PDB entry 4DR2 | X-ray diffraction, 3.25 A resolution | chains A and H of the 21 polymer chains in the assembly

# Chain A
Molecule: 16S rRNA
Source organism: Thermus thermophilus
Sequence (1522 nucleotides; numbered 0 to 1544 plus 19 insertion-coded residues; 42 numbers in that range are skipped by the numbering (no residue carries them; nothing is unmodelled there); the number before each row is that of its first residue; a row labelled like 190A-190L holds insertion residues (190A, then the next letters in order); numbering starts at 0):
     0 UUUGUUGGAG AGUUUGAUCC UGGCUCAGGG UGAACGCUGG CGGCGUGCCU AAGACAUGCA
    60 AGUCGUGCGG G
    73 CCGCGGGGUU UU
    88 ACUCCG
    95 UGGUC
   101 AGCGGCGGAC GGGUGAGUAA CGCGUGGGU
  129A G
   130 ACCUACCCGG AAGAGGGGGA CAACCCGGGG AAACUCGGGC UAAUCCCCCA UGUGGACCCG
   190 C
190A-190L CCCUUGGGGUGU
   191 GUCCAAAGGG CUUU
   216 GCCCGCUUCC GGAUGGGCCC GCGUCCCAUC AGCUAGUUGG UGGGGUAAUG GCCCACCAAG
   276 GCGACGACGG GUAGCCGGUC UGAGAGGAUG GCCGGCCACA GGGGCACUGA GACACGGGCC
   336 CCACUCCUAC GGGAGGCAGC AGUUAGGAAU CUUCCGCAAU GGGCGCAAGC CUGACGGAGC
   396 GACGCCGCUU GGAGGAAGAA GCCCUUCGGG GUGUAAACUC CUGAA
   442 CCCGGGACGA AACCCCCGAC GA
   474 GGGGACUGAC GGUACCGGG
   494 GUAAUAGCGC CGGCCAACUC CGUGCCAGCA GCCGCGGUAA UACGGAGGGC GCGAGCGUUA
   554 CCCGGAUUCA CUGGGCGUAA AGGGCGUGUA GGCGGCCUGG GGCGUCCCAU GUGAAAGACC
   614 ACGGCUCAAC CGUGGGGGAG CGUGGGAUAC GCUCAGGCUA GACGGUGGGA GAGGGUGGUG
   674 GAAUUCCCGG AGUAGCGGUG AAAUGCGCAG AUACCGGGAG GAACGCCGAU GGCGAAGGCA
   734 GCCACCUGGU CCACCCGUGA CGCUGAGGCG CGAAAGCGUG GGGAGCAAAC CGGAUUAGAU
   794 ACCCGGGUAG UCCACGCCCU AAACGAUGCG CGCUAGGUCU CUGGGUCU
   848 CCUGGGGGCC GAAGCUAACG CGUUAAGCGC GCCGCCUGGG GAGUACGGCC GCAAGGCUGA
   908 AACUCAAAGG AAUUGACGGG GGCCCGCACA AGCGGUGGAG CAUGUGGUUU AAUUCGAAGX
   968 AACGCGAAGA ACCUUACCAG GCCUUGACAU GCUAGG
 1003A G
  1004 AACCCGGGUG AAAGCCUGGG GUGCCCC
1030A-1030D GCGA
  1031 GGGGAGCCCU AGCACAGGUG CUGCAUGGCC GUCGUCAGCU CGUGCCGUGA GGUGUUGGGU
  1091 UAAGUCCCGC AACGAGCGCA ACCCCCGCCG UUAGUUGCCA GCGGUUCGGC CGGGCACUCU
  1151 AACGGGACUG CCCGCGAAA
  1171 GCGGGAGGAA GGAGGGGACG ACGUCUGGUC AGCAUGGCCC UUACGGCCUG GGCGACACAC
  1231 GUGCUACAAU GCCCACUACA AAGCGAUGCC ACCCGGCAAC GGGGAGCUAA UCGCAAAAAG
  1291 GUGGGCCCAG UUCGGAUUGG GGUCUGCAAC CCGACCCCAU GAAGCCGGAA UCGCUAGUAA
  1351 UCGCGGAUCA G
 1361A C
  1362 CAUGCCGCGG UGAAUACGUU CCCGGGCCUU GUACACACXG CCXGUXACGC CAUGGGAGCG
  1422 GGCUCUACCC GAAGUCGCCG GG
  1446 AGCCUACGGG
  1459 CAGGCGCCGA GGGUAGGGCC CGUGACUGGG GCGAAGUCGU AACAAGGUAG CUGUACCGGA
  1519 AGGUGCGGCU GGAUCCACUC CUUUCU
Not modelled in the structure: 0-4, 1534-1538
Construct notes: conflict C1534 (A2157 in M26923.1), A1535 (C2158 in M26923.1)
Modified / non-standard residues: PSU (pseudouridine-5'-monophosphate) at position 516, 7MG (7N-methyl-8-hydroguanosine-5'-monophosphate) at position 527, M2G (N2-dimethylguanosine-5'-monophosphate) at position 966, 5MC (5-methylcytidine-5'-monophosphate) at position 967, 2MG (2N-methylguanosine-5'-monophosphate) at position 1207, 5MC (5-methylcytidine-5'-monophosphate) at position 1400, 4OC (4n,o2'-methylcytidine-5'-monophosphate) at position 1402, 5MC (5-methylcytidine-5'-monophosphate) at position 1404, 5MC (5-methylcytidine-5'-monophosphate) at position 1407, UR3 (3-methyluridine-5'-monophoshate) at position 1498, MA6 (6N-dimethyladenosine-5'-monophoshate) at position 1518, MA6 (6N-dimethyladenosine-5'-monophoshate) at position 1519, PSU (pseudouridine-5'-monophosphate) at position 1540, PSU (pseudouridine-5'-monophosphate) at position 1541
Bound ions: Mg2+ site 1 near U5 (its only coordinating residue here); Mg2+ site 2 near U12 (its only coordinating residue here); Mg2+ site 3: U12, C526, 7MG_527; Mg2+ site 4 near G21 (its only coordinating residue here); Mg2+ site 5: C48, U49; Mg2+ site 6 near A53 (its only coordinating residue here); Mg2+ site 7: A59, C386; Mg2+ site 8: G61, U62; Mg2+ site 9: G107, G324; Mg2+ site 10: A109, G331; Mg2+ site 11: G117, G289; Mg2+ site 12: C121, G124, U125, G236; 84 more Mg2+ sites not listed
Residues lining bound ligands:
  - paromomycin (PAR), molecule 1: U30, G31, C48, U49, U304, G305, G306, C554, C555
  - paromomycin (PAR), molecule 2: G31, C47, C48, A50, A51, G52, A53, G113, U114, G115, A353, C355, A356, U358, U359, A360, G361, U365, C366
  - paromomycin (PAR), molecule 3: G64, U65, G68, G69, G70, C73, U95, G96, G97, U98, C99, A101
  - paromomycin (PAR), molecule 4: A119, A120, C121, G122, C123, G236, C237, G238, U239, C240, C241, C280, G281, A282
  - paromomycin (PAR), molecule 5: G127, G128, U129, C132, U133, A228, U229, G230, G231
  - paromomycin (PAR), molecule 6: G292, G293, U294, C295, U296, G297, G301, G302, A303, G610, A611, A632
  - paromomycin (PAR), molecule 7: A412, G413, A414, A415, C417, C418, C419, G424, G425, G426, U427, G428
  - paromomycin (PAR), molecule 8: G567, G568, C569, G570, G575, G821, G874, C875, C877, C879, C880
  - paromomycin (PAR), molecule 9: U598, C599, C601, A602, U603, G604, A632, G633, C634, G635, U636, G637
  - paromomycin (PAR), molecule 10: U605, G606, A607, A608, G628, G629, G630, G631
  - paromomycin (PAR), molecule 11: G610, A611, C612, C613, A614, G616, A622, C623, C624, G625, U626, G627
  - paromomycin (PAR), molecule 12: G661, G662, A663, G664, G666, G667, C739, U740, G741, G742, U743
  - paromomycin (PAR), molecule 13: U669, G670, G671, U672, G673, G714, A715, A716, C717, C805, C806, A807
  - paromomycin (PAR), molecule 14: A716, C717, G718, C732, A733, A766, A767, U804, C805, C806, G1525, G1526
  - paromomycin (PAR), molecule 15: C770, G771, U772, G773, G774, G775, G776, A802, G803
  - paromomycin (PAR), molecule 16: C1060, G1061, U1062, U1065, C1066, C1189, G1190
  - paromomycin (PAR), molecule 17: G1405, U1406, 5MC_1407, A1408, C1409, G1489, C1490, G1491, A1492, A1493, G1494, U1495, C1496

# Chain H
Name: 30S ribosomal protein S8
Source organism: Thermus thermophilus
Reference sequence: Q5SHQ2 (RS8_THET8); residues 1-138 here = UniProt positions 1-138
Sequence (138 residues; row label = number of the first residue in the row):
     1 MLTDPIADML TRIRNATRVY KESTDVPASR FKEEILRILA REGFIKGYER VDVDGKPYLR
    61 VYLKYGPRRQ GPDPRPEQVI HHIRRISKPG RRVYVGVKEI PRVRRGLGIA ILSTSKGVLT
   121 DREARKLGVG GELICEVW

# Interface between chain A and chain H
Contacting residue pairs - 71 pairs, chain A then chain H:
  C564(A) / Arg-91(H)  hydrogen bond to the sugar
  C586(A) / Pro-89(H)  phosphate contact
  C586(A) / Gly-90(H)  sugar contact
  G587(A) / Leu-2(H)  phosphate contact
  G587(A) / Thr-3(H)  sugar contact
  G587(A) / Pro-89(H)  phosphate contact
  G587(A) / Arg-92(H)  salt bridge to the phosphate
  G588(A) / Met-1(H)  sugar contact
  G588(A) / Leu-2(H)  sugar contact
  G588(A) / Pro-5(H)  sugar contact
  C589(A) / Pro-5(H)  phosphate contact
  C589(A) / Ala-28(H)  phosphate contact
  C589(A) / Ser-29(H)  phosphate contact
  C590(A) / Ser-29(H)  phosphate contact
  C590(A) / Arg-30(H)  hydrogen bond to the phosphate
  U591(A) / Arg-30(H)  salt bridge to the phosphate
  G597(A) / Tyr-94(H)  hydrogen bond to the base
  U598(A) / Tyr-94(H)  sugar contact
  C599(A) / Val-95(H)  sugar contact
  C599(A) / Gly-96(H)  phosphate contact
  C599(A) / Val-129(H)  sugar contact
  C599(A) / Gly-130(H)  hydrogen bond to the sugar
  C599(A) / Gly-131(H)  sugar contact
  C600(A) / Gly-96(H)  phosphate contact
  C600(A) / Val-97(H)  hydrogen bond to the phosphate
  C600(A) / Gly-128(H)  sugar contact
  A640(A) / Ser-115(H)  hydrogen bond to the sugar
  U641(A) / Ser-115(H)  sugar contact
  A642(A) / Ser-113(H)  hydrogen bond to the base
  A642(A) / Thr-114(H)  base contact
  A642(A) / Ser-115(H)  base contact
  A642(A) / Gly-117(H)  sugar contact
  A642(A) / Val-118(H)  sugar contact
  C643(A) / Phe-31(H)  sugar contact
  C643(A) / Ser-113(H)  hydrogen bond to the sugar
  C643(A) / Glu-132(H)  hydrogen bond to the sugar
  G644(A) / Arg-92(H)  sugar contact
  U652(A) / Lys-56(H)  hydrogen bond to the phosphate
  A653(A) / Lys-56(H)  salt bridge to the phosphate
  A753(A) / Met-1(H)  base contact
  G755(A) / Met-1(H)  sugar contact
  C824(A) / Met-1(H)  sugar contact
  C824(A) / Leu-2(H)  sugar contact
  G825(A) / Leu-2(H)  sugar contact
  G825(A) / Asp-8(H)  hydrogen bond to the sugar
  G825(A) / Thr-11(H)  base contact
  G825(A) / Arg-12(H)  hydrogen bond to the sugar
  C826(A) / Arg-12(H)  salt bridge to the phosphate
  C826(A) / Asn-15(H)  hydrogen bond to the base
  U827(A) / Asn-15(H)  sugar contact
  U827(A) / Val-19(H)  sugar contact
  A828(A) / Lys-21(H)  salt bridge to the phosphate
  A859(A) / Val-19(H)  base contact
  A860(A) / Arg-18(H)  sugar contact
  A860(A) / Arg-75(H)  hydrogen bond to the phosphate
  G861(A) / Arg-75(H)  salt bridge to the phosphate
  G874(A) / Asn-15(H)  base contact
  C875(A) / Thr-11(H)  base contact
  C875(A) / Arg-14(H)  hydrogen bond to the sugar
  C875(A) / Asn-15(H)  hydrogen bond to the sugar
  G876(A) / Ala-7(H)  sugar contact
  G876(A) / Thr-11(H)  hydrogen bond to the sugar
  G876(A) / Arg-14(H)  salt bridge to the phosphate
  C877(A) / Thr-3(H)  hydrogen bond to the sugar
  C877(A) / Asp-4(H)  sugar contact
  C877(A) / Ala-7(H)  sugar contact
  C877(A) / Lys-88(H)  salt bridge to the phosphate
  G878(A) / Thr-3(H)  hydrogen bond to the sugar
  G878(A) / Lys-88(H)  phosphate contact
  G878(A) / Pro-89(H)  phosphate contact
  C879(A) / Gly-90(H)  phosphate contact
Also at the interface, not in a pair above, chain A (37 interface residues in all): C601, G654, G823
Also at the interface, not in a pair above, chain H (43 interface residues in all): Lys-32, Pro-57, Lys-98, Lys-116

# Summary
Chain A and chain H form an interface of 37 and 43 residues respectively; the contacts include 19 hydrogen
bonds and 8 salt bridges. Polar pairs include G597(A)/Tyr-94(H), A642(A)/Ser-113(H) and C826(A)/Asn-15(H).
Ligands of chain A: 17 copies of paromomycin.
Here chain A is 16S rRNA and chain H is 30S ribosomal protein S8, both from Thermus thermophilus. Entry 4DR2
(Crystal structure of the Thermus thermophilus (HB8) 30S ribosomal subunit with multiple copies of paromomycin
molecules ...) was determined by X-ray diffraction together with 4DR1, 4DR3, 4DR4, 4DR5, 4DR6 and 4DR7 from
the same study.
